1V8P - chains C and D of the 4 polymer chains in the assembly; structure by X-ray diffraction, 2.52 A resolution.

# Chain C
Name: hypothetical protein PAE2754
Source organism: Pyrobaculum aerophilum
UniProt: Q8ZUJ3 (Q8ZUJ3_PYRAE); residues 2-133 here = UniProt positions 2-133
Amino-acid sequence (158 residues; numbered -22 to 133 plus 2 insertion-coded residues; the number before each row is that of its first residue; a row labelled like 1A-1B holds insertion residues (1A, then the next letters in order); numbers below 1 keep their minus sign (Met-22 is residue -22)):
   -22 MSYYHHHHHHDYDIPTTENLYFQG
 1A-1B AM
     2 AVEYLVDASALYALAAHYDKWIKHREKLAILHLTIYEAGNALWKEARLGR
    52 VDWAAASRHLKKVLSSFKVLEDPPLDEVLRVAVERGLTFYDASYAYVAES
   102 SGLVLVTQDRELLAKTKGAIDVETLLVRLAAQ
Unresolved in the structure: -22 to 0
Differences from the reference sequence: expression tag (-22 to 1, 1A); engineered mutation Ala2 (Pro in Q8ZUJ3)
UniProt features mapped onto this chain:
  - binding site (Mg(2+)): Asp8, Asp92, Asp110
  - mutagenesis: Leu65 (L65M: Facilitates structure determination), Leu80 (L80M: Facilitates structure determination)

# Chain D
Name: hypothetical protein PAE2754
Source organism: Pyrobaculum aerophilum
UniProt: Q8ZUJ3 (Q8ZUJ3_PYRAE); residues 1-133 here = UniProt positions 1-133
Amino-acid sequence (158 residues; row label = number of the first residue in the row; numbers below 1 keep their minus sign (Met-24 is residue -24)):
   -24 MSYYHHHHHHDYDIPTTENLYFQGAMAVEYLVDASALYALAAHYDKWIKH
    26 REKLAILHLTIYEAGNALWKEARLGRVDWAAASRHLKKVLSSFKVLEDPP
    76 LDEVLRVAVERGLTFYDASYAYVAESSGLVLVTQDRELLAKTKGAIDVET
   126 LLVRLAAQ
Unresolved in the structure: -24 to 0
Differences from the reference sequence: expression tag (-24 to 0); engineered mutation Ala2 (Pro in Q8ZUJ3)
UniProt features mapped onto this chain:
  - binding site (Mg(2+)): Asp8, Asp92, Asp110
  - mutagenesis: Leu65 (L65M: Facilitates structure determination), Leu80 (L80M: Facilitates structure determination)

# Chain C / chain D interface
Contacting residue pairs - 55 pairs, chain C then chain D:
  His33(C) with His33(D), hydrogen bond; Asp73(D), salt bridge
  Leu34(C) with Tyr37(D), hydrophobic
  Ile36(C) with Asp73(D); Leu76(D)
  Tyr37(C) with Leu34(D), hydrophobic; Asp73(D), hydrogen bond; Pro74(D); Phe90(D); Tyr91(D), hydrophobic; Ser94(D)
  Glu38(C) with Tyr91(D)
  Gly40(C) with Leu76(D); Phe90(D)
  Asn41(C) with Phe90(D); Tyr91(D)
  Leu43(C) with Leu80(D), hydrophobic
  Trp44(C) with Leu80(D), hydrophobic; Ala83(D); Leu88(D), hydrogen bond (side chain-backbone); Thr89(D); Phe90(D)
  Trp54(C) with Leu80(D), hydrophobic; Val84(D), hydrophobic
  Ser58(C) with Leu76(D); Asp77(D), hydrogen bond; Leu80(D)
  Arg59(C) with Asp77(D)
  Leu61(C) with Leu76(D), hydrophobic
  Lys62(C) with Pro75(D); Asp77(D), salt bridge
  Leu65(C) with Leu76(D), hydrophobic
  Asp73(C) with His33(D), salt bridge; Ile36(D); Tyr37(D), hydrogen bond
  Pro74(C) with Tyr37(D)
  Leu76(C) with Ile36(D); Gly40(D); Ser58(D)
  Asp77(C) with Ser58(D); Lys62(D), salt bridge
  Leu80(C) with Leu43(D), hydrophobic; Trp54(D), hydrophobic; Ser58(D)
  Ala83(C) with Trp44(D)
  Leu88(C) with Trp44(D), hydrogen bond (backbone-side chain)
  Thr89(C) with Trp44(D)
  Phe90(C) with Tyr37(D); Gly40(D); Asn41(D); Trp44(D)
  Tyr91(C) with Tyr37(D), hydrophobic; Glu38(D); Asn41(D)
  Ser94(C) with Tyr37(D)
Other interface residues (no listed pair), chain C (31 interface residues in all): Leu32, Ala39, Pro75, Arg81, Val84
Other interface residues (no listed pair), chain D (31 interface residues in all): Leu32, Ala47, Arg59, Leu61, Leu65, Arg81

# In short
Chain C and chain D each contribute 31 residues to their interface; the contacts include 6 hydrogen bonds and
4 salt bridges. Polar pairs include His33(C)-Asp73(D), Lys62(C)-Asp77(D) and His33(C)-His33(D).
Chain C and chain D are both hypothetical protein PAE2754 (Pyrobaculum aerophilum); the structure, Crystal
structure of PAE2754 from Pyrobaculum aerophilum, was determined by X-ray diffraction, deposited together with
1V8O.
